8REA - chains M and N of the 9 polymer chains in the assembly; structure by electron microscopy, 3.40 A resolution.

== Chain M ==
Protein: RNA polymerase sigma-54 factor
Source organism: Klebsiella oxytoca
Chain sequence (380 residues; each row starts with the number of its first residue):
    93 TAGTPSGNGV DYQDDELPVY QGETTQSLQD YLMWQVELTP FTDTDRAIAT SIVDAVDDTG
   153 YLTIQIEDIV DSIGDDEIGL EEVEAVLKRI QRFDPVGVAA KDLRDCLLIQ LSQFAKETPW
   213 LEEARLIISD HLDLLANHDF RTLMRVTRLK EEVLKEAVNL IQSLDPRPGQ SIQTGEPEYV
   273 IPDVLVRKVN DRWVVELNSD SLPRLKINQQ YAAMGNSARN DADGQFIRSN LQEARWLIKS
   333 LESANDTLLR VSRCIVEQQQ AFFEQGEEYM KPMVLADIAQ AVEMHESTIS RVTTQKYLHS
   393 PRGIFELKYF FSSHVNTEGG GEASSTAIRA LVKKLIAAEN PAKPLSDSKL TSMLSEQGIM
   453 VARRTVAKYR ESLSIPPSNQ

== Chain N ==
Molecule: 45-nt DNA strand
Source organism: Klebsiella oxytoca
Sequence (45 nucleotides; row label = number of the first residue in the row; note: 6 numbers in that range are skipped by the numbering (no residue carries them; nothing is unmodelled there); numbers below 1 keep their minus sign (DG-29 is residue -29)):
   -29 GCTGGCACGA CTTTTGCACT
    -3 TATAATAGAT CATGCTGTTG CACAT
Not modelled in the structure: -3

== Interface between chain M and chain N ==
Contacting residue pairs (17; chain M residue first):
  Met306(M) - DA-2(N)  base contact
  Ser309(M) - DA-2(N)  base contact
  Ala310(M) - DT-1(N)  base contact
  Ala310(M) - DA0(N)  base contact
  Arg311(M) - DA1(N)  base contact
  Leu367(M) - DT-17(N)  phosphate contact
  Ser382(M) - DT-16(N)  phosphate contact
  Thr386(M) - DT-16(N)  phosphate contact
  Ser405(M) - DT-18(N)  phosphate contact
  Ser438(M) - DT-27(N)  phosphate contact
  Arg455(M) - DG-26(N)  hydrogen bond to the base
  Arg455(M) - DG-25(N)  base contact
  Pro468(M) - DG-26(N)  phosphate contact
  Asn471(M) - DT-27(N)  sugar contact
  Asn471(M) - DG-26(N)  phosphate contact
  Gln472(M) - DT-27(N)  phosphate contact
  Gln472(M) - DG-26(N)  sugar contact
Interface residues without a listed pair, chain M (20 interface residues in all): Phe318, Ile319, Leu323, Val366, Ser379, Phe403, Ser440
Interface residues without a listed pair, chain N (11 interface residues in all): DT-15

== In short ==
20 residues of chain M and 11 residues of chain N are in contact; the contacts include 1 hydrogen bond. Its
one hydrogen-bonded contact is Arg455(M)-DG-26(N).
Here chain M is RNA polymerase sigma-54 factor and chain N is a 45-nt DNA strand, both from Klebsiella
oxytoca. Entry 8REA (Cryo-EM structure of bacterial RNA polymerase-sigma54 initial transcribing complex - 5nt
post-translocated complex) was determined by electron microscopy together with 8RE4, 8REB, 8REC, 8RED and 8REE
from the same study.
